Entry 4E34 (X-ray diffraction, 1.40 A resolution); this record covers chains A and C.

== Chain A ==
Protein: Golgi-associated PDZ and coiled-coil motif-containing protein
Source organism: Homo sapiens
Notes: fragment: PDZ domain
Reference sequence: Q9HD26 (GOPC_HUMAN); residues 284-370 here = UniProt positions 284-370
Chain sequence (87 residues; numbered 284 to 370; the number before each row is that of its first residue):
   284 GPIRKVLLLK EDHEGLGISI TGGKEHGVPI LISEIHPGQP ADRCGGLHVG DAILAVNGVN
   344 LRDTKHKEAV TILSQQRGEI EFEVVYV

== Chain C ==
Protein: decameric peptide, iCAL36
Chain sequence (10 residues; numbered 1 to 10; the number before each row is that of its first residue):
     1 ANSRWPTSII

== Interface between chain A and chain C ==
Residue-residue contacts (23; chain A residue first):
  Gly298(A) with Ile10(C)
  Leu299(A) with Ile10(C), hydrogen bond (backbone-backbone)
  Gly300(A) with Ile10(C), hydrogen bond (backbone-backbone)
  Ile301(A) with Ile9(C); Ile10(C), hydrogen bond (backbone-backbone)
  Ser302(A) with Thr7(C); Ser8(C); Ile9(C)
  Ile303(A) with Pro6(C); Thr7(C); Ser8(C), hydrogen bond (backbone-backbone)
  Thr304(A) with Trp5(C); Pro6(C), hydrogen bond (side chain-backbone); Thr7(C)
  Gly305(A) with Pro6(C)
  His309(A) with Trp5(C); Pro6(C)
  Val311(A) with Trp5(C), hydrophobic
  His319(A) with Ile9(C)
  His349(A) with Pro6(C); Ser8(C), hydrogen bond
  Val353(A) with Ser8(C)
  Leu356(A) with Ile10(C), hydrophobic
Other interface residues (no listed pair), chain A (17 interface residues in all): Leu314, Ser316, Ser357

== Overview ==
17 residues of chain A face 6 of chain C across their interface, with 6 hydrogen bonds. Among the polar pairs
are Leu299(A)-Ile10(C), Thr304(A)-Pro6(C) and His349(A)-Ser8(C).
Here chain A is Golgi-associated PDZ and coiled-coil motif-containing protein (Homo sapiens) and chain C is
decameric peptide, iCAL36. Entry 4E34 (Crystal structure of CFTR Associated Ligand (CAL) PDZ domain bound to
iCAL36 (ANSRWPTSII) peptide) was determined by X-ray diffraction, deposited together with 4E35.
